4L6P - chain A; structure by X-ray diffraction, 2.68 A resolution.

[Chain A]
Molecule: Proliferating cell nuclear antigen
Source organism: Saccharomyces cerevisiae S288c
UniProtKB: P15873 (PCNA_YEAST); residues 1-258 here = UniProt positions 1-258
Sequence (264 residues; each row starts with the number of its first residue; numbers below 1 keep their minus sign (His-5 is residue -5)):
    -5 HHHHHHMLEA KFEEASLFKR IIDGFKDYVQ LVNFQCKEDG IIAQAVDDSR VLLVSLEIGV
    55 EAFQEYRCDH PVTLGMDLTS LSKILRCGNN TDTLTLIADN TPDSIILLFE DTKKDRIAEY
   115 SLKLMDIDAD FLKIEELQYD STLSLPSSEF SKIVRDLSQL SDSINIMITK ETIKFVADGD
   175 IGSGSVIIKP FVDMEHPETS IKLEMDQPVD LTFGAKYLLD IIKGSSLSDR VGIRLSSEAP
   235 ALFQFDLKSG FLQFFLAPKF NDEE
Not modelled in the structure: -5 to -1, 255-258
Differences from the reference sequence: expression tag (-5 to 0); engineered mutation Tyr22 (Cys in P15873)
Curated features (UniProtKB/Swiss-Prot):
  - DNA-binding region: Arg61 to Arg80
  - cross-link (Glycyl lysine isopeptide (Lys-Gly)): Lys127 (interchain with G-Cter in SUMO), Lys164 (interchain with G-Cter in SUMO)
What the authors report for this chain:
  - conformationally variable residues (helix shift): Asp21, Ser141 to Gln153, Ala209 to Leu221
  - contacts within the chain: Asp21-Lys217 (hydrogen bond)
  - mutagenesis - C22Y: unchanged stability
  - mutagenesis - C22Y: unchanged binding to MutSalpha

[Summary]
The paper reports that C22Y leaves stability unchanged; conformational variability at Asp21, Ser141 and
Ala209.
Chain A is Proliferating cell nuclear antigen (Saccharomyces cerevisiae S288c); the structure, Structure of
C22Y Mutant PCNA protein defective in DNA mismatch repair, was determined by X-ray diffraction together with
4L60 from the same study.
